Entry 1ZJ8 (X-ray diffraction, 2.80 A resolution); this record covers chain A.

# Chain A
Molecule: Probable ferredoxin-dependent nitrite reductase NirA
Organism: Mycobacterium tuberculosis
Notes: EC 1.7.7.1
UniProtKB: P71753 (SIR_MYCTU); residues 3-555 here correspond to UniProt positions 11-563 (UniProt number = residue number + 8)
Sequence (566 residues; each row starts with the number of its first residue; numbers below 1 keep their minus sign (Met-10 is residue -10)):
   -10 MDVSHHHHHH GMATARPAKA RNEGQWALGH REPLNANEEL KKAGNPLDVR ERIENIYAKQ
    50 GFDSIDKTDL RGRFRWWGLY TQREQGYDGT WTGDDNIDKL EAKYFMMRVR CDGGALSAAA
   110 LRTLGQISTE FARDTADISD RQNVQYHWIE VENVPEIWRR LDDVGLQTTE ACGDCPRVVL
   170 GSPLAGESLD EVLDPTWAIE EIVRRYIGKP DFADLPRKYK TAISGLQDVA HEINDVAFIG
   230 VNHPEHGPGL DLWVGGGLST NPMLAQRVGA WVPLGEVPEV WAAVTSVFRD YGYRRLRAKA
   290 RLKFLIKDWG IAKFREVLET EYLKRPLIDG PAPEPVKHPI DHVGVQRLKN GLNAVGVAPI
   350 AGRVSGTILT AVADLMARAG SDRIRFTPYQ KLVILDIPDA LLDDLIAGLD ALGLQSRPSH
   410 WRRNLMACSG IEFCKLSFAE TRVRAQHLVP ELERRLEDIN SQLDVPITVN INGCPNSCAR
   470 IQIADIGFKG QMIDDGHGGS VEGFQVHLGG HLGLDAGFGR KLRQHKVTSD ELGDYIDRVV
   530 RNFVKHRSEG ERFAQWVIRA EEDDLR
Disordered / not traced: -10 to 9
Sequence notes: expression tag (-10 to 2)
Covalent attachments: covalent link Tyr69-Cys161
Metal / ion sites: 4Fe-4S cluster Fe: Cys417, Cys423, Cys463, Cys467
Residues lining bound ligands:
  - 4Fe-4S cluster (SF4): Cys417, Ser418, Gly419, Cys423, Leu425, Ser426, Asn461, Gly462, Cys463, Asn465, Ser466, Cys467
  - siroheme (SRM): Tyr69, Met95, Arg97, Ser128, Asp129, Arg130, Asn132, Gln134, His136, Val167, Arg206, Lys207, Lys209, Ile222, Gly246, Leu247, Ser248, Arg290, Gln379, Ala416, Cys417, Ser418, Phe422, Cys423, Lys424, Leu425, Arg431, Asn465, Ser466, Cys467, Arg469

# Overview
Bound to chain A: 4Fe-4S cluster and siroheme. Cys417, Cys423, Cys463 and Cys467 form the 4Fe-4S cluster Fe
site.
Chain A is Probable ferredoxin-dependent nitrite reductase NirA (Mycobacterium tuberculosis); the structure,
Structure of Mycobacterium tuberculosis NirA protein, was determined by X-ray diffraction, deposited together
with 1ZJ9.
